PDB entry 9AWJ | electron microscopy, 2.45 A resolution | chains A and B of the 5 polymer chains in the assembly

Chain A:
Name: Acetylcholine receptor subunit alpha
Source organism: Bos taurus
Reference sequence: P02709 (ACHA_BOVIN); residues 21-457 here = UniProt positions 21-457
Sequence (437 residues; numbered 21 to 457; the number before each row is that of its first residue):
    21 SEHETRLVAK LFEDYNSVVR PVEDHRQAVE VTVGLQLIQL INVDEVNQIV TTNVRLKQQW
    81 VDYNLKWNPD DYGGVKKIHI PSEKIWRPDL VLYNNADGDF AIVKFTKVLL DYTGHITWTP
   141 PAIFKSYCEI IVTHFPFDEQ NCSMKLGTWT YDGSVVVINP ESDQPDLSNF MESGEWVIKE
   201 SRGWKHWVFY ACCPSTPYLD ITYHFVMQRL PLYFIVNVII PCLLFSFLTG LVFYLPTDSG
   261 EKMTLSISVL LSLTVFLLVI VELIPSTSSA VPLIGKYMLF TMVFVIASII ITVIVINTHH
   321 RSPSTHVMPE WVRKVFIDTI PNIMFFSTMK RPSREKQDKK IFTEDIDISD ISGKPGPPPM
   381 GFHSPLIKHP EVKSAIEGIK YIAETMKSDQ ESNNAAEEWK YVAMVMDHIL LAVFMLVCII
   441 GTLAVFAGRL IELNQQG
Disordered / not traced: 350-386, 457
Swiss-Prot annotation at these positions:
  - glycosylation: N161 (N-linked (GlcNAc...) asparagine)
Disulfides: C148-C162
Covalent attachments: glycan linked to N161
Ligand contacts: acetylcholine (ACH): Y113, W169, T170, Y210, C212, C213, Y218

Chain B:
Name: Acetylcholine receptor subunit epsilon
Source organism: Bos taurus
Reference sequence: P02715 (ACHE_BOVIN); residues 21-491 here = UniProt positions 21-491
Sequence (471 residues; row label = number of the first residue in the row):
    21 KNEELRLYHY LFDTYDPGRR PVQEPEDTVT ISLKVTLTNL ISLNEKEETL TTSVWIGIDW
    81 QDYRLNYSKG DFGGVETLRV PSELVWLPEI VLENNIDGQF GVAYEANVLV SEGGYLSWLP
   141 PAIYRSTCAV EVTYFPFDWQ NCSLVFRSQT YNAEEVEFVF AVDDEGKTIS KIDIDTEAYT
   201 ENGEWAIDFC PGVIRRHDGD SAGGPGETDV IYSLIIRRKP LFYVINIIVP CVLISGLVLL
   261 AYFLPAQAGG QKCTVSINVL LAQTVFLFLI AQKTPETSLS VPLLGRYLIF VMVVATLIVM
   321 NCVIVLNVSL RTPTTHAMSP RLRYVLLELL PQLLGSGAPP EIPRAASPPR RASSLGLLLR
   381 AEELILKKPR SELVFEQQRH RHGTWTATLC QNLGAAAPEI RCCVDAVNFV ASSTRDQEAT
   441 GEEVSDWVRM GKALDSICFW AALVLFLVGS SLIFLGAYFN RVPQLPYPPC M
Disordered / not traced: 354-416
Swiss-Prot annotation at these positions:
  - glycosylation (N-linked (GlcNAc...) asparagine): N86, N161
Disulfides: C148-C162, C210-C490
Covalent attachments: N-acetylglucosamine (NAG) linked to N161
Ligand contacts: acetylcholine (ACH): W75, L129, L139

Chain A / chain B interface:
Contacting residue pairs (109; chain A residue first):
  N36(A) - K21(B)
  N36(A) - L25(B)
  N36(A) - Y28(B)
  V38(A) - Y28(B)  hydrophobic
  V38(A) - R99(B)
  V38(A) - P101(B)
  V39(A) - K21(B)
  V39(A) - E24(B)
  V39(A) - L25(B)
  R40(A) - K21(B)
  R40(A) - E24(B)  salt bridge
  V42(A) - K21(B)  hydrogen bond (backbone-backbone)
  E43(A) - K21(B)  hydrogen bond (backbone-backbone)
  E43(A) - N22(B)
  D44(A) - K21(B)
  H45(A) - K21(B)
  H45(A) - E23(B)
  H45(A) - E24(B)
  H45(A) - G93(B)  hydrogen bond (side chain-backbone)
  H45(A) - G94(B)
  H45(A) - V95(B)
  N84(A) - K21(B)  hydrogen bond
  D109(A) - Y124(B)
  V111(A) - Y124(B)  hydrophobic
  N115(A) - I143(B)
  A116(A) - I143(B)
  D117(A) - R145(B)  salt bridge
  F120(A) - P141(B)  hydrophobic
  F120(A) - A142(B)
  F120(A) - I143(B)  hydrophobic
  A121(A) - Y124(B)  hydrophobic
  Y147(A) - N59(B)
  W169(A) - W75(B)
  W169(A) - A126(B)
  W169(A) - L139(B)  hydrogen bond (side chain-backbone)
  W169(A) - P141(B)
  T170(A) - R99(B)  hydrogen bond (backbone-side chain)
  T170(A) - A126(B)
  T170(A) - N127(B)  hydrogen bond
  T170(A) - L129(B)
  Y171(A) - R99(B)
  Y171(A) - N127(B)
  D172(A) - R99(B)  salt bridge
  V175(A) - R99(B)
  V208(A) - E197(B)
  F209(A) - E197(B)
  Y210(A) - W75(B)  hydrophobic
  Y210(A) - D195(B)
  Y210(A) - A198(B)  hydrophobic
  A211(A) - D195(B)  hydrogen bond (backbone-side chain)
  C212(A) - L139(B)  hydrophobic
  Y218(A) - R99(B)
  G260(A) - G269(B)
  G260(A) - Q271(B)
  E261(A) - Q271(B)
  K262(A) - Q271(B)
  M263(A) - Q271(B)  hydrogen bond (backbone-side chain)
  M263(A) - V275(B)  hydrophobic
  T264(A) - Q271(B)  hydrogen bond
  I267(A) - N278(B)
  L270(A) - L257(B)  hydrophobic
  L271(A) - N278(B)
  L271(A) - A282(B)  hydrophobic
  T274(A) - I254(B)
  L277(A) - N246(B)
  L277(A) - F286(B)  hydrophobic
  L278(A) - V285(B)  hydrophobic
  V281(A) - N246(B)
  V281(A) - L289(B)  hydrophobic
  E282(A) - Q292(B)  hydrogen bond
  E282(A) - K293(B)  salt bridge
  I284(A) - F242(B)  hydrophobic
  P285(A) - F242(B)
  S286(A) - E204(B)
  S286(A) - F242(B)
  S286(A) - Y243(B)  hydrogen bond
  T287(A) - G203(B)
  T287(A) - F242(B)
  S288(A) - G203(B)  hydrogen bond (backbone-backbone)
  S288(A) - K239(B)
  S288(A) - L241(B)
  M302(A) - P250(B)  hydrophobic
  M302(A) - I254(B)  hydrophobic
  I306(A) - L253(B)  hydrophobic
  I306(A) - L257(B)  hydrophobic
  I309(A) - L257(B)  hydrophobic
  I309(A) - L260(B)  hydrophobic
  I310(A) - L260(B)  hydrophobic
  V313(A) - L260(B)
  V313(A) - F263(B)  hydrophobic
  I316(A) - P265(B)
  N317(A) - F263(B)
  H320(A) - P265(B)
  S322(A) - K452(B)
  H389(A) - A417(B)
  E391(A) - V424(B)
  E391(A) - D425(B)
  E391(A) - N428(B)
  V392(A) - V424(B)  hydrophobic
  S394(A) - N428(B)  hydrogen bond
  A395(A) - V424(B)  hydrophobic
  A395(A) - V427(B)
  G398(A) - A431(B)
  Y401(A) - T434(B)
  Y401(A) - R435(B)
  Y401(A) - E438(B)
  I402(A) - V430(B)  hydrophobic
  I402(A) - T434(B)
  T405(A) - E438(B)
Also at the interface, not in a pair above, chain A (76 interface residues in all): P41, R46, Y113, V275, S289, V291, L299, V303, T325, E397, I399, D409
Also at the interface, not in a pair above, chain B (75 interface residues in all): I61, S73, F92, V100, L104, P140, T200, E201, I245, I247, V249, L264, I420, R421, R449

Summary:
Chain A and chain B form an interface of 76 and 75 residues respectively; the contacts include 14 hydrogen
bonds and 4 salt bridges. Polar pairs include R40(A)-E24(B), D117(A)-R145(B) and D172(A)-R99(B). Acetylcholine
is bound between chain A and chain B.
Here chain A is Acetylcholine receptor subunit alpha and chain B is Acetylcholine receptor subunit epsilon,
both from Bos taurus. Entry 9AWJ (Bovine adult muscle nAChR bound to ACh) was determined by electron
microscopy together with 9AVU, 9AVV and 9AWK from the same study.
